PDB entry 6Z8J | X-ray diffraction, 1.09 A resolution | chains A and B

== Chain A ==
Name: Periplasmic [NiFeSe] hydrogenase, small subunit
Organism: Desulfovibrio vulgaris (strain Hildenborough / ATCC 29579 / DSM 644 / NCIMB 8303)
Notes: EC 1.12.7.2
UniProt: Q72AS4 (Q72AS4_DESVH); residues 1-283 here correspond to UniProt positions 35-317 (UniProt number = residue number + 34)
Amino-acid sequence (283 residues; row label = number of the first residue in the row):
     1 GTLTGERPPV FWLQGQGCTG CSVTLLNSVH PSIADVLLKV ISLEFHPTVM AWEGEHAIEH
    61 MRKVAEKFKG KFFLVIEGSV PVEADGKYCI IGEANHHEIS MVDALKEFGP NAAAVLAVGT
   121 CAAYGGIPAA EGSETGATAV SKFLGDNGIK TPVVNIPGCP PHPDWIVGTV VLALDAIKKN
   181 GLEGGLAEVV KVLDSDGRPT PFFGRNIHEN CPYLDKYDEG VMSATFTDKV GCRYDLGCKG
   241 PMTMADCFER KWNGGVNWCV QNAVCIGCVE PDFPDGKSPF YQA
Unresolved in the structure: 1-4
Covalent attachments: oxygen-damaged SF4 (6ML) linked to Cys21
Bound ions: 4Fe-4S cluster Fe site 1: Cys18, Cys21, Cys121, Cys159; oxygen-damaged SF4 Fe: Cys18, Cys121, Cys159; 4Fe-4S cluster Fe site 2: His208, Cys211, Cys232, Cys238; 4Fe-4S cluster Fe site 3: Cys247, Cys259, Cys265, Cys268
Residues lining bound ligands:
  - oxygen-damaged SF4 / 4Fe-4S cluster: Gly17, Cys18, Thr19, Gly20, Glu77, Gly78, Val118, Gly119, Thr120, Cys121, Gly158, Cys159, Pro160, Pro161
  - 4Fe-4S cluster (SF4), molecule 1: Ile207, His208, Cys211, Tyr213, Leu214, Tyr217, Cys232, Arg233, Tyr234, Cys238, Gly240, Pro241, Val260
  - 4Fe-4S cluster (SF4), molecule 2: Ile207, Thr243, Ala245, Cys247, Trp252, Trp258, Cys259, Cys265, Ile266, Gly267, Cys268, Val269

== Chain B ==
Name: Periplasmic [NiFeSe] hydrogenase, large subunit, selenocysteine-containing
Organism: Desulfovibrio vulgaris (strain Hildenborough / ATCC 29579 / DSM 644 / NCIMB 8303)
Notes: EC 1.12.7.2
UniProt: Q72AS3 (Q72AS3_DESVH); residue numbers follow UniProt; this construct covers 12-495
Amino-acid sequence (484 residues; each row starts with the number of its first residue):
    12 GATGRTTIAI DPVTRIEGHL KAEVVVENGK VVDARLSGGM YRGFETILRG RDPRDASQIV
    72 QRICGVCPTA HSTASVLALD EAFGAKVPNN GRITRNLIFG ANYLQSHILH FYHLSAQDFV
   132 QGPDTAPFVP RFPKSDLRLS KELNKAGVDQ YIEALEVRRI CHEMVALFGG RMPHVQGQVV
   192 GGATEIPTKE KLVEYAARFK KVRDFVEQKY VPVVYTIGSK YKDMFKVGQG FKAALCVGAF
   252 PLDNSGKKHL FMPGVYAKGK DMPFDPSKIK EYVKYSWFAE ETTGLNYKEG KTIPAPDKAG
   312 AYSFVKAPRY DGLSLEVGPL ARMWVNNPEL SPVGKKLLKD LFGISAKKFR DLGEEAAFSL
   372 MGRHVARAEE TYYMLGAIEG WLKEIKAGED TVVMPAVPAS AEGTGFTEAP RGSLLHYVKV
   432 KDSKIDNYQI VSASLWNCNP RDDMGQRGAV EEALIGIPVD DIQNPVNVAR LIRAFDPULG
   492 CAVH
Modified residues: Cys75 (3-sulfinoalanine; CSD); Sec489 (selenocysteine)
Covalent attachments: covalent link Cys75-Sec489; hydrosulfuric acid (H2S) linked to Sec489
Bound ions: Fe2+: Glu56, Ile441, His495; Ni2+: Cys75, Cys78, Cys492 (together with hydrosulfuric acid); carbonmonoxide-(dicyano) iron Fe: Cys78, Cys492
Residues lining bound ligands:
  - carbonmonoxide-(dicyano) iron (FCO): Cys78, His82, Ala420, Pro421, Arg422, Leu425, Ser443, Ala444, Ser445, Cys492
  - hydrosulfuric acid (H2S): Cys75, Val77, Cys78, Arg422, Cys492
  - oxygen molecule (OXY): Gln128, Val131, Gly133, Pro134, Phe139, Val159, Tyr162

== How chain A and chain B interact ==
Residue-residue contacts - 176 pairs, chain A then chain B:
  Arg7(A) with Thr136(B), hydrogen bond; Ala137(B)
  Gln14(A) with His30(B), hydrogen bond (backbone-side chain)
  Gly15(A) with His30(B); Met51(B)
  Gln16(A) with Met51(B); Tyr52(B), hydrogen bond (side chain-backbone); Arg53(B)
  Gly17(A) with Met51(B); Arg53(B)
  Cys18(A) with Glu28(B); Arg53(B); Arg73(B); Ile74(B); Cys75(B); Gly76(B), hydrogen bond (backbone-backbone); His185(B)
  Thr19(A) with Glu28(B), hydrogen bond
  Gly20(A) with Gly76(B); Pro184(B)
  Val23(A) with Gly76(B); Val77(B), hydrophobic; Arg169(B); His173(B); Pro184(B), hydrophobic
  Leu26(A) with Leu120(B), hydrophobic; Arg169(B)
  Asn27(A) with Arg169(B), hydrogen bond; Arg170(B); His173(B), hydrogen bond; Met183(B)
  Ser28(A) with Arg170(B)
  Val29(A) with Arg170(B)
  Ser32(A) with Glu167(B)
  Ile33(A) with Leu166(B), hydrophobic
  Leu38(A) with Thr136(B)
  Ser42(A) with Ala137(B)
  Leu43(A) with Ala137(B); Pro138(B)
  Glu44(A) with Ala137(B)
  Pro47(A) with Thr25(B); Arg26(B), hydrogen bond (backbone-backbone)
  Thr48(A) with Arg26(B); Ile27(B); Leu125(B)
  Val49(A) with Arg26(B); Gln128(B), hydrogen bond (backbone-side chain)
  Met50(A) with Thr25(B); Arg26(B), hydrogen bond (backbone-side chain); Pro138(B)
  Ala51(A) with Arg26(B), hydrogen bond (backbone-side chain); Gln128(B); Pro138(B), hydrogen bond (backbone-backbone); Phe139(B); Arg142(B)
  Trp52(A) with Thr25(B), hydrogen bond (backbone-side chain); Pro141(B); Arg142(B); Phe143(B)
  Glu53(A) with Ile21(B); Pro23(B); Thr25(B); Phe143(B); Ala480(B); Arg484(B), salt bridge
  Gly54(A) with Asp22(B); Pro23(B), hydrogen bond (backbone-backbone)
  Glu55(A) with Asp22(B)
  His56(A) with Phe143(B)
  Ile58(A) with Asp22(B); Pro23(B)
  His60(A) with Pro141(B)
  Ala84(A) with Pro307(B), hydrophobic
  Lys87(A) with Pro307(B); Asp308(B), salt bridge; Phe315(B)
  Tyr88(A) with Gly50(B); Met51(B); Tyr52(B), hydrogen bond (backbone-backbone); Pro305(B); Pro307(B); Phe315(B), hydrophobic
  Cys89(A) with His30(B); Gly50(B); Met51(B), hydrophobic
  Ile90(A) with Asp22(B); His30(B); Gly50(B), hydrogen bond (backbone-backbone)
  Ile91(A) with Asp22(B); Pro23(B); His30(B)
  Gly92(A) with Asp22(B); Pro23(B)
  Glu93(A) with Ala20(B); Asp22(B), hydrogen bond (backbone-backbone); Lys32(B), salt bridge
  Ile127(A) with Phe55(B), hydrophobic; Ile58(B); Arg73(B)
  Pro128(A) with Arg53(B)
  Ala130(A) with Arg62(B)
  Glu131(A) with Ile58(B); Arg62(B), hydrogen bond (backbone-side chain)
  Gly132(A) with Thr57(B), hydrogen bond (backbone-side chain); Ile58(B)
  Ser133(A) with Ile58(B)
  Glu134(A) with Pro305(B)
  Thr135(A) with Tyr52(B)
  Cys159(A) with Arg73(B), hydrogen bond (backbone-side chain); Arg182(B), hydrogen bond (backbone-side chain); His185(B)
  Pro160(A) with Arg182(B), hydrogen bond (backbone-side chain); Pro184(B); His185(B)
  Ala224(A) with Met405(B)
  Thr225(A) with Val403(B); Met405(B)
  Phe226(A) with Val190(B), hydrophobic; Thr195(B); Met405(B), hydrophobic
  Thr227(A) with Ala194(B); Thr195(B); Ile197(B); Asp401(B), hydrogen bond; Thr402(B); Val403(B)
  Lys229(A) with Thr195(B), hydrogen bond (side chain-backbone)
  Leu236(A) with Met405(B), hydrophobic
  Trp252(A) with Arg182(B)
  Asn253(A) with His173(B); Glu174(B); Ala177(B); Arg182(B); Met183(B), hydrogen bond (side chain-backbone)
  Gly254(A) with Glu174(B)
  Val256(A) with Glu174(B); Ala177(B), hydrophobic; Leu178(B), hydrophobic; Lys202(B); Arg209(B)
  Asn257(A) with Ala177(B), hydrogen bond (side chain-backbone); Leu178(B), hydrogen bond (side chain-backbone); Gly181(B); Glu196(B), hydrogen bond; Lys202(B)
  Trp258(A) with Gly181(B), hydrogen bond (backbone-backbone)
  Cys259(A) with Arg182(B); Gln187(B), hydrogen bond
  Gln261(A) with Glu196(B), hydrogen bond; Lys202(B)
  Asn262(A) with Phe179(B), hydrogen bond (side chain-backbone); Gly180(B); Gly181(B), hydrogen bond (side chain-backbone); Gln187(B); Gly188(B), hydrogen bond (side chain-backbone); Thr195(B), hydrogen bond (backbone-side chain); Glu196(B), hydrogen bond
  Ala263(A) with Gln187(B); Thr195(B)
  Val264(A) with Gln187(B), hydrogen bond (backbone-side chain)
  Ile266(A) with Gln69(B); Arg73(B); Gln187(B)
  Cys268(A) with Arg182(B)
  Pro274(A) with Ile70(B), hydrophobic
  Asp275(A) with Arg62(B), salt bridge
  Ser278(A) with Asp66(B)
  Pro279(A) with Asp63(B); Asp66(B)
  Phe280(A) with Asp66(B), hydrogen bond (backbone-side chain); Gln69(B); Ile70(B), hydrophobic
  Tyr281(A) with Arg65(B); Gln69(B); Val190(B)
  Gln282(A) with Arg65(B)
Other interface residues (no listed pair), chain A (79 interface residues in all): Thr24, Ala34, Leu37, Phe45
Other interface residues (no listed pair), chain B (77 interface residues in all): Gly29, His124, Val140, Pro144, Ile163

== Overview ==
The interface between chain A and chain B involves 79 residues on one side and 77 on the other, with 38
hydrogen bonds and 4 salt bridges. Among the polar pairs are Glu53(A)-Arg484(B), Lys87(A)-Asp308(B) and
Glu93(A)-Lys32(B).
Here chain A is Periplasmic [NiFeSe] hydrogenase, small subunit and chain B is Periplasmic [NiFeSe]
hydrogenase, large subunit, selenocysteine-containing, both from Desulfovibrio vulgaris (strain Hildenborough
/ ATCC 29579 / DSM 644 / NCIMB 8303). Entry 6Z8J (Structure of [NiFeSe] hydrogenase from Desulfovibrio
vulgaris hildenborough pressurized with Oxygen gas - structure wtO2) was determined by X-ray diffraction
together with 6Z7R, 6Z8M, 6Z8O, 6Z9G, 6Z9O and 6ZA1 from the same study.
